PDB entry 7VQW | X-ray diffraction, 2.45 A resolution | chain A

[Chain A]
Name: de novo designed protein
From: synthetic construct
Amino-acid sequence (116 residues; numbered 1 to 116; the number before each row is that of its first residue):
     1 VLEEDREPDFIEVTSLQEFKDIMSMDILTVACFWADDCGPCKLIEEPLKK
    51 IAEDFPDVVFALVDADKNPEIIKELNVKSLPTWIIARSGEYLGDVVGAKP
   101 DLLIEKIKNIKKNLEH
Cystine bridges: Cys38-Cys41

[Overview]
Chain A is de novo designed protein (synthetic construct); the structure, de novo designed protein based on
1r26, was determined by X-ray diffraction, deposited together with 7VQL, 7VQV, 7VTY and 7VU4.
